Entry 6HVV (X-ray diffraction, 2.70 A resolution); this record covers chains M and b of the 28 polymer chains in the assembly.

[Chain M]
Protein: Proteasome subunit beta type-7
Source organism: Saccharomyces cerevisiae S288C
Notes: EC 3.4.25.1
Reference sequence: P30657 (PSB7_YEAST); residues -12 to 233 here correspond to UniProt positions 21-266 (UniProt number = residue number + 33)
Sequence (246 residues; row label = number of the first residue in the row; numbers below 1 keep their minus sign (Thr-12 is residue -12)):
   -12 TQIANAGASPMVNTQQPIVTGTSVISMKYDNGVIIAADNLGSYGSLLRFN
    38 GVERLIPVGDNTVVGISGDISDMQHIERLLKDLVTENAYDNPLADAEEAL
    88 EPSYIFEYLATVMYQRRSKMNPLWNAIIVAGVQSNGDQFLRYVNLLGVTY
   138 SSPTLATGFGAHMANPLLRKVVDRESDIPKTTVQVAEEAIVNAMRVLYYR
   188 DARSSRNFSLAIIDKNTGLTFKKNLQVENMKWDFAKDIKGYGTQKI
Unresolved in the structure: -12 to 0

[Chain b]
Protein: Proteasome subunit beta type-1
Source organism: Saccharomyces cerevisiae S288C
Notes: EC 3.4.25.1
Reference sequence: P38624 (PSB1_YEAST); residues 1-196 here correspond to UniProt positions 20-215 (UniProt number = residue number + 19)
Sequence (196 residues; row label = number of the first residue in the row):
     1 TSIMAVTFKDGVILGADSRTTTGAYIANRVTDKLTRVHDKIWCCRSGSAA
    51 DTQAIADIVQYHLELYTSQYGTPSTETAASVFKELCYENKDNLTAGIIVA
   101 GYDDKNKGEVYTIPLGGSVHKLPYAIAGSGSTFIYGYCDKNFRENMSKEE
   151 TVDFIKHSLSQAIKWDGSSGGVIRMVVLTAAGVERLIFYPDEYEQL
Swiss-Prot annotation at these positions:
  - active site: Thr1 (Nucleophile)

[Interface between chain M and chain b]
Contacting residue pairs (65; chain M residue first):
  Ser32(M) - Trp165(b)
  Ser32(M) - Asp166(b)
  Ser32(M) - Gly167(b)  hydrogen bond (backbone-backbone)
  Leu33(M) - Phe133(b)  hydrophobic
  Leu33(M) - Trp165(b)
  Leu34(M) - Lys164(b)
  Leu34(M) - Trp165(b)  hydrogen bond (backbone-backbone)
  Leu34(M) - Asp166(b)
  Leu34(M) - Gly167(b)
  Arg35(M) - Trp165(b)
  Asn37(M) - Trp165(b)
  Phe146(M) - Ala24(b)  hydrophobic
  Phe146(M) - Tyr25(b)
  Tyr185(M) - Glu194(b)  hydrogen bond
  Tyr186(M) - Ile26(b)
  Tyr186(M) - Arg29(b)
  Arg187(M) - Ala24(b)
  Arg187(M) - Tyr25(b)
  Arg187(M) - Ile26(b)  hydrogen bond (backbone-backbone)
  Arg187(M) - Ala27(b)  hydrogen bond (side chain-backbone)
  Arg187(M) - Asn28(b)
  Arg187(M) - Arg29(b)
  Asp188(M) - Ala24(b)
  Asp188(M) - Ile26(b)
  Ala189(M) - Arg19(b)
  Ala189(M) - Thr21(b)
  Ala189(M) - Ala24(b)  hydrogen bond (backbone-backbone)
  Ala189(M) - Ile26(b)
  Ala189(M) - Gly167(b)
  Arg193(M) - Asp191(b)  salt bridge
  Arg193(M) - Glu194(b)  salt bridge
  Lys218(M) - Arg29(b)  hydrogen bond (backbone-side chain)
  Trp219(M) - Arg29(b)
  Trp219(M) - Gly171(b)
  Trp219(M) - Val172(b)  hydrophobic
  Trp219(M) - Tyr189(b)
  Trp219(M) - Pro190(b)
  Asp220(M) - Tyr189(b)
  Phe221(M) - Arg29(b)
  Phe221(M) - Val30(b)  hydrophobic
  Ala222(M) - Val30(b)  hydrophobic
  Ala222(M) - Val172(b)  hydrophobic
  Ala222(M) - Arg174(b)  hydrogen bond (backbone-side chain)
  Ala222(M) - Ile187(b)
  Lys223(M) - Ile187(b)
  Lys223(M) - Tyr189(b)
  Ile225(M) - Val30(b)  hydrophobic
  Ile225(M) - Arg174(b)
  Lys226(M) - Asp32(b)
  Lys226(M) - Arg185(b)
  Gly227(M) - Asp32(b)  hydrogen bond (backbone-side chain)
  Tyr228(M) - Thr35(b)
  Tyr228(M) - Arg45(b)
  Tyr228(M) - Gln53(b)  hydrogen bond (side chain-backbone)
  Tyr228(M) - Ala56(b)
  Tyr228(M) - Asp57(b)  hydrogen bond
  Gln231(M) - Asp32(b)
  Gln231(M) - Leu34(b)
  Gln231(M) - Thr35(b)
  Gln231(M) - Arg36(b)  hydrogen bond (side chain-backbone)
  Gln231(M) - Trp42(b)
  Gln231(M) - Arg185(b)
  Ile233(M) - Arg36(b)
  Ile233(M) - Trp42(b)
  Ile233(M) - Arg185(b)  hydrogen bond (backbone-side chain)
Other interface residues (no listed pair), chain M (27 interface residues in all): Met150, Arg190, Met217
Other interface residues (no listed pair), chain b (34 interface residues in all): Ile163, Ser168

[In short]
Chain M and chain b form an interface of 27 and 34 residues respectively, with 13 hydrogen bonds and 2 salt
bridges. Polar pairs include Arg193(M)-Asp191(b), Arg193(M)-Glu194(b) and Tyr185(M)-Glu194(b). From UniProt:
active-site residue Thr1(b) on chain b.
Chain M is Proteasome subunit beta type-7 and chain b is Proteasome subunit beta type-1, both from
Saccharomyces cerevisiae S288C; the structure, Yeast 20S proteasome with human beta2i (1-53) in complex with
39, was determined by X-ray diffraction (same publication as 6HTB, 6HTC, 6HTD, 6HTP, 6HTR, 6HUB and 30 further
entries).
